Entry 7YEJ (X-ray diffraction, 2.55 A resolution); this record covers chains A and D of the 3 polymer chains in the assembly.

# Chain A
Protein: Deoxyribodipyrimidine photo-lyase
Organism: Methanosarcina mazei
Notes: EC 4.1.99.3
Reference sequence: A0A0F8I5V2 (A0A0F8I5V2_METMZ); residues 3-462 here correspond to UniProt positions 1-460 (UniProt number = residue number - 2)
Amino-acid sequence (482 residues; row label = number of the first residue in the row; numbers below 1 keep their minus sign (Met-17 is residue -17)):
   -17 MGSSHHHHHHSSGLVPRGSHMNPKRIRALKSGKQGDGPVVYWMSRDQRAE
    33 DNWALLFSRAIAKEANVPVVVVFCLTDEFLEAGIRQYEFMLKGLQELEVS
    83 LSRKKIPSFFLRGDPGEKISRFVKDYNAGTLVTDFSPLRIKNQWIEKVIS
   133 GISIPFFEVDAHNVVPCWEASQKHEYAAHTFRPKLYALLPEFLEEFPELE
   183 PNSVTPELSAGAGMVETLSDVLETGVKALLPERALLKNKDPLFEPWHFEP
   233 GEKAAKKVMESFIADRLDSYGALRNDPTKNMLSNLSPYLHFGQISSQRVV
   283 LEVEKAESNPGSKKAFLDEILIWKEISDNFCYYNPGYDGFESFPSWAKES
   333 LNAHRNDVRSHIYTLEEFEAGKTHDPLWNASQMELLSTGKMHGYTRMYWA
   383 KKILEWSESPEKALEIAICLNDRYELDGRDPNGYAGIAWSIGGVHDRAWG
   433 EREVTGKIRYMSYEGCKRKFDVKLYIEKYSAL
Not modelled in the structure: -17 to -3, 189-197, 463-464
Differences from the reference sequence: initiating methionine (-17); expression tag (-16 to 2, 463-464); engineered mutation Thr377 (Met375 in A0A0F8I5V2)
Ligand contacts: FAD (flavin-adenine dinucleotide): Tyr252, Leu264, Ser265, Asn266, Leu267, Ser268, Leu271, Phe298, Glu301, Ile302, Trp305, Lys306, Ser309, Lys372, Met373, Gly375, Arg378, Met379, Ala382, Asn403, Glu407, Asp409, Gly410, Asp412, Asn414, Gly415, Gly418, Ile419, Ser422
From the paper describing this entry:
  - catalytic residues: Arg256 (proposed by the authors, not directly observed)

# Chain D
Molecule: complementary oligonucleotide to the CPD containing DNA
Sequence (14 nucleotides; numbered 1 to 14; the number before each row is that of its first residue):
     1 TGCGCGAAGCCGAT

# Chain A / chain D interface
Residue-residue contacts (19):
  Tyr158(A) - DC10(D)  sugar contact
  Tyr158(A) - DC11(D)  sugar contact
  Thr162(A) - DC11(D)  phosphate contact
  Thr162(A) - DG12(D)  sugar contact
  Trp328(A) - DG9(D)  phosphate contact
  Trp328(A) - DC10(D)  phosphate contact
  Arg429(A) - DA7(D)  hydrogen bond to the base
  Arg429(A) - DA8(D)  base contact
  Arg429(A) - DG9(D)  base contact
  Ala430(A) - DA8(D)  sugar contact
  Ala430(A) - DG9(D)  sugar contact
  Trp431(A) - DA7(D)  base contact
  Trp431(A) - DA8(D)  sugar contact
  Gly432(A) - DA7(D)  phosphate contact
  Gly432(A) - DA8(D)  phosphate contact
  Glu433(A) - DA8(D)  hydrogen bond to the phosphate
  Lys439(A) - DA8(D)  phosphate contact
  Lys439(A) - DG9(D)  salt bridge to the phosphate
  Arg450(A) - DT1(D)  base contact
Interface residues without a listed pair, chain A (13 interface residues in all): Lys155, Glu157, His161
Interface residues without a listed pair, chain D (8 interface residues in all): DG6

# Summary
13 residues of chain A face 8 of chain D across their interface; the contacts include 2 hydrogen bonds and 1
salt bridge. Among the polar pairs are Arg429(A)-DA7(D), Glu433(A)-DA8(D) and Lys439(A)-DG9(D). Bound to chain
A: flavin-adenine dinucleotide. The paper reports the catalytic residue Arg256(A).
Here chain A is Deoxyribodipyrimidine photo-lyase (Methanosarcina mazei) and chain D is complementary
oligonucleotide to the CPD containing DNA. Entry 7YEJ (TR-SFX MmCPDII-DNA complex: 100 ns time-point collected
in SACLA. Includes 100 ns, dark, and extrapolated structure ...) was determined by X-ray diffraction (same
publication as 7YC7, 7YCM, 7YCP, 7YCR, 7YD6, 7YD7 and 10 further entries).
